4BX4 - chains A and B; structure by electron microscopy, 8.70 A resolution (very low resolution: no residue pairs are listed; an interface is given only as per-side residue counts).

# Chain A (and B)
Name: P1
From: Pseudomonas phage PHI8
Notes: chain B of this document is another copy of the same molecule, construct and numbering; everything in this record applies to it too
Reference sequence: Q9MC13 (Q9MC13_9VIRU); residue numbers follow UniProt; this construct covers 1-792
Sequence (792 residues; each row starts with the number of its first residue):
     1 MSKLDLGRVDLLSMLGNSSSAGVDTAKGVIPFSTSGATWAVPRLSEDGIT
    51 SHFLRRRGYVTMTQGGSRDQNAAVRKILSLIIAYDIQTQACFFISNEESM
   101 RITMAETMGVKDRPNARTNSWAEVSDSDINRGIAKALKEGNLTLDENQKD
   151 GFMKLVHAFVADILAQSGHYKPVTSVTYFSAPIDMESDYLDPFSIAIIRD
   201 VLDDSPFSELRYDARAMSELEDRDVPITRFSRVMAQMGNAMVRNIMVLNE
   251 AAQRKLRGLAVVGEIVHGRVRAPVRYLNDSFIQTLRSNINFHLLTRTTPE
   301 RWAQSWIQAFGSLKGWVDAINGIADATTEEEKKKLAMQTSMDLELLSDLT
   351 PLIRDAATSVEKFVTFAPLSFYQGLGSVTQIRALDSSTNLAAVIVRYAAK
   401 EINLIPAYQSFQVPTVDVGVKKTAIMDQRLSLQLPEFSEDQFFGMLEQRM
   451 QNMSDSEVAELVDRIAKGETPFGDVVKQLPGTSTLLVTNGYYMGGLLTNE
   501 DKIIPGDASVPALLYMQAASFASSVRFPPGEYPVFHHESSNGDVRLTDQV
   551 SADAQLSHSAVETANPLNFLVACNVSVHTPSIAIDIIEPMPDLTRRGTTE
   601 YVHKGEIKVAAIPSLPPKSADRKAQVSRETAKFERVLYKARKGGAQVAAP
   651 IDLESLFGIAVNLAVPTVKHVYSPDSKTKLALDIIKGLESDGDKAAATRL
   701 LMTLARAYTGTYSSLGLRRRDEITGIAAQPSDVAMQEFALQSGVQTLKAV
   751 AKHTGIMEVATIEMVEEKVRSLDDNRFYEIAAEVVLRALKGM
Unresolved in the structure: 1-23, 272-275, 326-345, 716-720, 791-792
Construct notes: conflict Asp691 (Glu in Q9MC13)
What the authors report for this chain:
  - specificity-determining residues: Val242 (citing earlier work)

# Interface between chain A and chain B
At this resolution (9 A) residue pairs are not listed: 26 residues of chain A and 30 of chain B lie at the interface.

# Overview
Chain A and chain B form an interface of 26 and 30 residues respectively. From the paper: the specificity
determinant Val242(A).
Both chains are P1 (Pseudomonas phage PHI8). Entry 4BX4 (Fitting of the bacteriophage Phi8 P1 capsid protein
into cryo-EM density) was determined by electron microscopy, deposited together with 4BTP.
